PDB entry 1W1G | X-ray diffraction, 1.45 A resolution | chain A

# Chain A
Molecule: 3-phosphoinositide dependent protein kinase-1
Organism: Homo sapiens
Notes: EC 2.7.1.37; fragment: pleckstrin homology domain, residues 409-556
UniProtKB: O15530 (PDPK_HUMAN); residues 409-556 here = UniProt positions 409-556
Chain sequence (151 residues; row label = number of the first residue in the row):
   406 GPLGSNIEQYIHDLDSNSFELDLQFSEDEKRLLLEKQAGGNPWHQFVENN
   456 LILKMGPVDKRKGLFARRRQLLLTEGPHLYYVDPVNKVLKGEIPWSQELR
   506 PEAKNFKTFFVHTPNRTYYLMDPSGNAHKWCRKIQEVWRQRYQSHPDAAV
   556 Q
Unresolved in the structure: 406, 551-556
Ligand contacts: DiC4-phosphatidylinositol (4PT; (2R)-3-{[(S)-{[(2S,3R,5S,6S)-2,6-dihydroxy-3,4,5-tris(phosphonooxy)cyclohexyl]oxy}(hydroxy)phosphoryl]oxy}-2-(1-hydroxy butoxy)propyl butyrate): Lys465, Lys467, Arg472, Arg474, Tyr486, Lys495, Arg521
What the authors report for this chain:
  - binding site for DiC4-phosphatidylinositol: Arg472
  - mutagenesis - K465E, R472A/R474A: abolished binding to phosphoinositides
  - mutagenesis - K467A: decreased binding to PtdIns(4,5)P2
  - mutagenesis - K467R: unchanged binding to PtdIns(4,5)P2
  - mutagenesis - K467A: decreased binding to PtdIns(3,4,5)P3
  - mutagenesis - K467A: decreased binding to PtdIns(3,4)P2
  - mutagenesis - K465E: abolished localization to IGF1

# In short
Chain A binds DiC4-phosphatidylinositol. The paper reports a binding site for DiC4-phosphatidylinositol at
Arg472; K465E and R472A/R474A abolish binding to phosphoinositides; 4 substitutions were tested in all.
Chain A is 3-phosphoinositide dependent protein kinase-1 (Homo sapiens); the structure, Crystal Structure of
the PDK1 Pleckstrin Homology (PH) domain bound to DiC4-phosphatidylinositol (3,4,5)-trisphosphate, was
determined by X-ray diffraction together with 1W1D and 1W1H from the same study.
